3J1E - chains C and D of the 18 polymer chains in the assembly; structure by electron microscopy, 8.30 A resolution (very low resolution: no residue pairs are listed; an interface is given only as per-side residue counts).

# Chain C (and D)
Molecule: Chaperonin beta subunit
Source organism: Acidianus tengchongensis
Notes: chain D of this document is another copy of the same molecule, construct and numbering; everything in this record applies to it too
UniProt: Q877H2 (Q877H2_9CREN); residue numbers follow UniProt; this construct covers 1-553
Amino-acid sequence (553 residues; numbered 1 to 553; the number before each row is that of its first residue):
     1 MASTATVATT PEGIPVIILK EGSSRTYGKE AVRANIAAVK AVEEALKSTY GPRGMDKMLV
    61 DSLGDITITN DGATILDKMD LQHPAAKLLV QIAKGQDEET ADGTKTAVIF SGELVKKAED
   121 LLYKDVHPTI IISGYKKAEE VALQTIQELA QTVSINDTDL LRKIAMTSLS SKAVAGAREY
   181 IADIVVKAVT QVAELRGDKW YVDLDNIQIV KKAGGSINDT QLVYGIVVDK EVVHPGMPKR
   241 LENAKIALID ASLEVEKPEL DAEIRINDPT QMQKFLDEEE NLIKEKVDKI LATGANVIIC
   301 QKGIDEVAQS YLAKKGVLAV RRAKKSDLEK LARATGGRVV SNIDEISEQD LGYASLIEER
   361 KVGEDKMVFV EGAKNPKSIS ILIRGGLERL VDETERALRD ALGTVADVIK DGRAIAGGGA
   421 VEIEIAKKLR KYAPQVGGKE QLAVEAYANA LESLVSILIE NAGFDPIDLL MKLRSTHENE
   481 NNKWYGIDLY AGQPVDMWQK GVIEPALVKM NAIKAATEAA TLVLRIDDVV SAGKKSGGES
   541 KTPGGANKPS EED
Disordered / not traced: 1-27, 533-553

# How chain C and chain D interact
At this resolution (8 A) residue pairs are not listed: 18 residues of chain C and 19 of chain D lie at the interface.

# Summary
18 residues of chain C face 19 of chain D across their interface.
Both chains are Chaperonin beta subunit (Acidianus tengchongensis). Entry 3J1E (Cryo-EM structure of 9-fold
symmetric rATcpn-beta in apo state) was determined by electron microscopy, deposited together with 3J1B, 3J1C
and 3J1F.
